PDB entry 3HS0 | X-ray diffraction, 3.00 A resolution | chains G and H of the 4 polymer chains in the assembly

# Chain G
Name: Cobra venom factor
Source organism: Naja kaouthia
Reference sequence: Q91132 (CO3_NAJKA); residues 711-962 here correspond to UniProt positions 733-984 (UniProt number = residue number + 22)
Sequence (252 residues; each row starts with the number of its first residue):
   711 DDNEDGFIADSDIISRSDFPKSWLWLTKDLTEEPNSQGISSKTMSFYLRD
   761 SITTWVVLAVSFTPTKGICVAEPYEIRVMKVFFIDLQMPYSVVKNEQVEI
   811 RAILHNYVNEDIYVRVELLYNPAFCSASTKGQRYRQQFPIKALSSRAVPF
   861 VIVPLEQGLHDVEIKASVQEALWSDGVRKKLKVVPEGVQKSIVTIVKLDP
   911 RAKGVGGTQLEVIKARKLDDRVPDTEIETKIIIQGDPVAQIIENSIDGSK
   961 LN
Disordered / not traced: 711-714, 948-962
UniProt features mapped onto this chain:
  - region: Glu-714 to Ser-725 (Factor B binding site)

# Chain H
Name: Cobra venom factor
Source organism: Naja kaouthia
Reference sequence: Q91132 (CO3_NAJKA); residues 1242-1620 here correspond to UniProt positions 1264-1642 (UniProt number = residue number + 22)
Sequence (379 residues; row label = number of the first residue in the row):
  1242 EIQMPTHKDLNLDITIELPDREVPIRYRINYENALLARTVETKLNQDITV
  1292 TASGDGKATMTILTFYNAQLQEKANVCNKFHLNVSVENIHLNAMGAKGAL
  1342 MLKICTRYLGEVDSTMTIIDISMLTGFLPDAEDLTRLSKGVDRYISRYEV
  1392 DNNMAQKVAVIIYLNKVSHSEDECLHFKILKHFEVGFIQPGSVKVYSYYN
  1442 LDEKCTKFYHPDKGTGLLNKICIGNVCRCAGETCSSLNHQERIDVPLQIE
  1492 KACETNVDYVYKTKLLRIEEQDGNDIYVMDVLEVIKQGTDENPRAKTHQY
  1542 ISQRKCQEALNLKVNDDYLIWGSRSDLLPTKDKISYIITKNTWIERWPHE
  1592 DECQEEEFQKLCDDFAQFSYTLTEFGCPT
Disordered / not traced: 1242-1249, 1334-1338
Disulfides: Cys-1318/Cys-1446, Cys-1346/Cys-1415, Cys-1463/Cys-1468, Cys-1475/Cys-1547, Cys-1494/Cys-1618, Cys-1594/Cys-1603
Covalently attached groups: N-acetylglucosamine (NAG) linked to Asn-1324
Ion coordination: Mg2+: Thr-1620 (shared with 3 residues of chain I)
UniProt features mapped onto this chain:
  - glycosylation: Asn-1324 (N-linked (GlcNAc...) asparagine)

# How chain G and chain H interact
Cross-chain cystine bridges: Cys-835(G)/Cys-1470(H)
Pairs across the interface (157; chain G residue first):
  Lys-804(G) / Asn-1466(H)  hydrogen bond (side chain-backbone)
  Asn-805(G) / Lys-1461(H)
  Asn-805(G) / Asn-1466(H)  hydrogen bond (side chain-backbone)
  Asn-805(G) / Cys-1468(H)  hydrogen bond
  Glu-806(G) / Asn-1316(H)
  Gln-807(G) / Phe-1449(H)
  Gln-807(G) / Gly-1457(H)  hydrogen bond (side chain-backbone)
  Gln-807(G) / Leu-1458(H)
  Gln-807(G) / Leu-1459(H)  hydrogen bond (side chain-backbone)
  Glu-809(G) / Ser-1363(H)  hydrogen bond
  Glu-809(G) / Ser-1433(H)  hydrogen bond
  Glu-809(G) / Lys-1435(H)  salt bridge
  Arg-811(G) / Asp-1361(H)  salt bridge
  Arg-811(G) / Ser-1363(H)
  Arg-811(G) / Ala-1400(H)
  Arg-811(G) / Lys-1435(H)
  Cys-835(G) / Leu-1459(H)
  Cys-835(G) / Asn-1460(H)
  Cys-835(G) / Cys-1470(H)  disulfide
  Ser-836(G) / Leu-1459(H)
  Ala-837(G) / Phe-1428(H)  hydrophobic
  Tyr-844(G) / Thr-1366(H)  hydrogen bond
  Tyr-844(G) / Phe-1428(H)
  Tyr-844(G) / Gln-1430(H)  hydrogen bond
  Gln-846(G) / Thr-1366(H)
  Gln-846(G) / Phe-1424(H)
  Gln-847(G) / Phe-1424(H)
  Arg-856(G) / Val-1399(H)
  Arg-856(G) / Phe-1424(H)
  Ala-857(G) / Val-1399(H)
  Pro-859(G) / Val-1399(H)
  Pro-859(G) / Gln-1430(H)  hydrogen bond (backbone-side chain)
  Phe-860(G) / Gln-1430(H)
  Val-861(G) / Gln-1430(H)  hydrogen bond (backbone-side chain)
  Val-861(G) / Pro-1431(H)
  Val-861(G) / Leu-1459(H)
  Val-863(G) / Lys-1461(H)
  Leu-865(G) / Cys-1468(H)
  Leu-865(G) / Cys-1470(H)
  Pro-895(G) / Asn-1308(H)
  Glu-896(G) / Asn-1308(H)
  Glu-896(G) / Asn-1466(H)
  Gly-897(G) / Ala-1309(H)
  Gly-897(G) / Leu-1311(H)
  Val-898(G) / Asn-1308(H)
  Val-898(G) / Ala-1309(H)  hydrogen bond (backbone-backbone)
  Val-898(G) / Leu-1311(H)  hydrophobic
  Gln-899(G) / Tyr-1307(H)
  Gln-899(G) / Asn-1308(H)
  Lys-900(G) / Phe-1306(H)
  Lys-900(G) / Tyr-1307(H)  hydrogen bond (backbone-backbone)
  Lys-900(G) / Ala-1309(H)
  Ser-901(G) / Thr-1305(H)
  Ser-901(G) / Phe-1306(H)
  Ile-902(G) / Ile-1303(H)
  Ile-902(G) / Leu-1304(H)
  Ile-902(G) / Thr-1305(H)  hydrogen bond (backbone-backbone)
  Val-903(G) / Thr-1302(H)
  Val-903(G) / Ile-1303(H)
  Val-903(G) / Leu-1304(H)  hydrophobic
  Thr-904(G) / Met-1301(H)
  Thr-904(G) / Thr-1302(H)
  Thr-904(G) / Ile-1303(H)  hydrogen bond (backbone-backbone)
  Ile-905(G) / Thr-1300(H)
  Ile-905(G) / Met-1301(H)
  Ile-905(G) / Thr-1302(H)
  Val-906(G) / Thr-1300(H)
  Val-906(G) / Met-1301(H)  hydrogen bond (backbone-backbone)
  Lys-907(G) / Ala-1299(H)
  Lys-907(G) / Thr-1300(H)
  Leu-908(G) / Ile-1255(H)  hydrophobic
  Leu-908(G) / Lys-1298(H)
  Leu-908(G) / Ala-1299(H)  hydrogen bond (backbone-backbone)
  Asp-909(G) / Gly-1297(H)
  Asp-909(G) / Lys-1298(H)
  Pro-910(G) / Leu-1253(H)  hydrophobic
  Pro-910(G) / Ala-1293(H)
  Pro-910(G) / Gly-1295(H)
  Pro-910(G) / Gly-1297(H)
  Arg-911(G) / Asp-1296(H)  salt bridge
  Gly-917(G) / Ala-1293(H)
  Gly-917(G) / Ser-1294(H)
  Thr-918(G) / Ala-1293(H)
  Gln-919(G) / Val-1291(H)
  Gln-919(G) / Thr-1292(H)
  Gln-919(G) / Ala-1293(H)  hydrogen bond (backbone-backbone)
  Leu-920(G) / Val-1291(H)
  Leu-920(G) / Thr-1292(H)
  Glu-921(G) / Ile-1289(H)
  Glu-921(G) / Thr-1290(H)
  Glu-921(G) / Val-1291(H)  hydrogen bond (backbone-backbone)
  Val-922(G) / Ile-1289(H)
  Val-922(G) / Thr-1290(H)
  Ile-923(G) / Asp-1288(H)
  Ile-923(G) / Ile-1289(H)  hydrogen bond (backbone-backbone)
  Ile-923(G) / Val-1291(H)  hydrophobic
  Ile-923(G) / Ile-1303(H)  hydrophobic
  Lys-924(G) / Asp-1288(H)
  Ala-925(G) / Asn-1286(H)
  Ala-925(G) / Asp-1288(H)  hydrogen bond (backbone-side chain)
  Arg-926(G) / Asn-1286(H)  hydrogen bond (backbone-side chain)
  Arg-926(G) / Gln-1287(H)  hydrogen bond (side chain-backbone)
  Arg-926(G) / Ile-1289(H)
  Arg-926(G) / Thr-1305(H)  hydrogen bond
  Leu-928(G) / Asn-1286(H)
  Leu-928(G) / Tyr-1307(H)
  Asp-930(G) / Tyr-1307(H)  hydrogen bond
  Asp-930(G) / Ala-1309(H)
  Asp-930(G) / Gln-1310(H)  hydrogen bond (backbone-backbone)
  Arg-931(G) / Tyr-1307(H)
  Arg-931(G) / Asn-1308(H)
  Val-932(G) / Asn-1308(H)  hydrogen bond (backbone-backbone)
  Val-932(G) / Ala-1309(H)
  Val-932(G) / Gln-1310(H)
  Thr-935(G) / Asn-1308(H)
  Glu-936(G) / Lys-1284(H)  salt bridge
  Ile-937(G) / Lys-1284(H)
  Ile-937(G) / Thr-1305(H)
  Ile-937(G) / Phe-1306(H)
  Glu-938(G) / Thr-1283(H)
  Glu-938(G) / Leu-1304(H)
  Glu-938(G) / Thr-1305(H)
  Glu-938(G) / Phe-1306(H)  hydrogen bond (backbone-backbone)
  Thr-939(G) / Val-1281(H)
  Thr-939(G) / Glu-1282(H)
  Thr-939(G) / Thr-1283(H)  hydrogen bond (backbone-backbone)
  Thr-939(G) / Leu-1285(H)
  Thr-939(G) / Leu-1304(H)
  Thr-939(G) / Thr-1305(H)
  Lys-940(G) / Val-1281(H)
  Lys-940(G) / Glu-1282(H)  salt bridge
  Lys-940(G) / Thr-1302(H)
  Lys-940(G) / Ile-1303(H)
  Lys-940(G) / Leu-1304(H)  hydrogen bond (backbone-backbone)
  Ile-941(G) / Arg-1279(H)
  Ile-941(G) / Thr-1280(H)
  Ile-941(G) / Val-1281(H)  hydrogen bond (backbone-backbone)
  Ile-941(G) / Ile-1289(H)  hydrophobic
  Ile-941(G) / Thr-1302(H)
  Ile-942(G) / Arg-1279(H)
  Ile-942(G) / Thr-1280(H)
  Ile-942(G) / Thr-1300(H)
  Ile-942(G) / Met-1301(H)
  Ile-942(G) / Thr-1302(H)  hydrogen bond (backbone-backbone)
  Ile-942(G) / Leu-1304(H)  hydrophobic
  Ile-943(G) / Ile-1270(H)  hydrophobic
  Ile-943(G) / Ala-1278(H)
  Ile-943(G) / Arg-1279(H)  hydrogen bond (backbone-backbone)
  Ile-943(G) / Thr-1300(H)
  Ile-943(G) / Met-1301(H)  hydrophobic
  Gln-944(G) / Ala-1299(H)
  Gln-944(G) / Thr-1300(H)  hydrogen bond (backbone-backbone)
  Gly-945(G) / Ala-1275(H)  hydrogen bond (backbone-backbone)
  Asp-946(G) / Leu-1251(H)
  Asp-946(G) / Lys-1298(H)  salt bridge
  Asp-946(G) / Ala-1299(H)  hydrogen bond (side chain-backbone)
  Asp-946(G) / Thr-1300(H)
Other interface residues (no listed pair), chain G (66 interface residues in all): Val-808, Arg-845, Phe-848, Pro-849
Other interface residues (no listed pair), chain H (69 interface residues in all): Ile-1257, Leu-1259, Leu-1277, Gln-1397, Ile-1402, His-1423, Val-1426, Val-1467, Arg-1469

# Summary
Chain G and chain H form an interface of 66 and 69 residues respectively, with 1 disulfide bond, 36 hydrogen
bonds and 6 salt bridges. Among the polar pairs are Glu-809(G)/Lys-1435(H), Arg-811(G)/Asp-1361(H) and
Arg-911(G)/Asp-1296(H). N-acetylglucosamine is covalently linked to Asn-1324(H).
Chain G is Cobra venom factor and chain H is Cobra venom factor, both from Naja kaouthia; the structure, Cobra
Venom Factor (CVF) in complex with human factor B, was determined by X-ray diffraction (same publication as
3HRZ).
